Entry 3EBI (X-ray diffraction, 2.00 A resolution); this record covers chain A.

== Chain A ==
Molecule: M1 family aminopeptidase
Organism: Plasmodium falciparum
Notes: EC 3.4.11.-; fragment: to 1084
UniProtKB: O96935 (AMP1_PLAFQ); residue numbers follow UniProt; this construct covers 195-1084
Amino-acid sequence (890 residues; each row starts with the number of its first residue):
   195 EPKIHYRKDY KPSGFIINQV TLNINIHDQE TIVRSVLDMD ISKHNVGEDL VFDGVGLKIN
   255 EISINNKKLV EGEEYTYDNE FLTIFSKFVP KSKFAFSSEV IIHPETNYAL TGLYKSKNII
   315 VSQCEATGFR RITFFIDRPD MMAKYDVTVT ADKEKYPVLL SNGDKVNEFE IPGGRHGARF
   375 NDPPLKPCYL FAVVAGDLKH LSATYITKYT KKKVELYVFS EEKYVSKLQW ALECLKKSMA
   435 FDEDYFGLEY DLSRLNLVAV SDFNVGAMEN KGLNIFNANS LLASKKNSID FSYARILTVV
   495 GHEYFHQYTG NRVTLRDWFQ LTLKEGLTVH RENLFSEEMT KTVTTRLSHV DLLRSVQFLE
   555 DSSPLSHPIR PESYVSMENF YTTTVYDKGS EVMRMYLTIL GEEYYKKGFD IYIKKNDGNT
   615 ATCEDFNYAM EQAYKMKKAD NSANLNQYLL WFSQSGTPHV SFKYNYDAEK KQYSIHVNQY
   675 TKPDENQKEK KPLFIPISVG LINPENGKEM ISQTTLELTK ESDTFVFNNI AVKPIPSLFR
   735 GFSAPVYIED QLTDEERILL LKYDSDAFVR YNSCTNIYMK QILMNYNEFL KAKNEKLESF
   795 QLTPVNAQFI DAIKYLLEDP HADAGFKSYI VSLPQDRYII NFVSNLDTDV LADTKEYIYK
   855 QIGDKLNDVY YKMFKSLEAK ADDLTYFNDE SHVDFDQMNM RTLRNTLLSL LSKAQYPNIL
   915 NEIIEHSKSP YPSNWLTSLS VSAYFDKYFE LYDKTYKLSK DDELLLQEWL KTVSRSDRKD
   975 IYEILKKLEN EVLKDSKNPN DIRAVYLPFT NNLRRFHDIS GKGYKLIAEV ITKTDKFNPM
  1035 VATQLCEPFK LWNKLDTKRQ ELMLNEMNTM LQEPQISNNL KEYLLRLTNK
Not modelled in the structure: 195
Construct notes: engineered mutation Gln213 (Asn in O96935), Gln223 (Asn in O96935), Pro378 (His in O96935), Gln501 (Asn in O96935), Gln745 (Asn in O96935), Gln795 (Asn in O96935), Gln1069 (Asn in O96935)
Metal / ion sites: Mg2+ near Gly250 (its only coordinating residue here); Zn2+: His496, His500, Glu519 (together with BEY)
Small-molecule neighbours: BEY ((2S)-3-[(R)-[(1S)-1-amino-3-phenylpropyl](hydroxy)phosphoryl]-2-benzylpropanoic acid): Gln317, Glu319, Ala320, Val459, Gly460, Ala461, Met462, Glu463, Arg489, Thr492, Val493, His496, Glu497, His500, Lys518, Glu519, Glu572, Tyr575, Tyr580, Met1034
UniProt features mapped onto this chain:
  - active site: Glu497 (Proton acceptor)
  - binding site (a peptide): Glu319, Gly460, Ala461, Glu463
  - binding site (Zn(2+)): His496, His500, Glu519
  - site: Val459 (Important for substrate specificity), Tyr580 (Transition state stabilizer)
  - mutagenesis: Val459 (V459P: Severely affects substrate specificity. No effect on Zn(2+) binding)
Reported in the primary citation:
  - conformationally variable residues (side-chain flip): Glu526, Met1034
  - Zn2+ coordination: His496, His500, Glu519
  - binding site for BEY: Gln317, Glu319, Val459, Gly460, Met462, Glu463, Arg489, Thr492, Val493, Tyr575, Tyr580, Met1034
  - catalytic residues: Glu497 (proposed by the authors, not directly observed)

== In short ==
Chain A binds compound BEY. His496, His500 and Glu519 coordinate Zn2+. From UniProt: active-site residue
Glu497, 4 peptide-binding residues, 3 Zn2+-binding residues and one mutagenesis site. From the paper: the
catalytic residue Glu497; a binding site for BEY at Gln317, Glu319 and Val459 among others.
Chain A is M1 family aminopeptidase (Plasmodium falciparum); the structure, Structure of the M1
Alanylaminopeptidase from malaria complexed with the phosphinate dipeptide analog, was determined by X-ray
diffraction together with 3EBG and 3EBH from the same study.
